Entry 8UIX (X-ray diffraction, 2.39 A resolution); this record covers chains A and B.

# Chain A (and B)
Protein: Fluorophosphonate-binding serine hydrolase E
Source organism: Staphylococcus aureus subsp. aureus USA300
Notes: EC 3.-.-.-; chain B of this document is another copy of the same molecule, construct and numbering; everything in this record applies to it too
Reference sequence: Q2FDS6 (Y2518_STAA3); residue numbers follow UniProt; this construct covers 1-276
Chain sequence (279 residues; numbered -2 to 276; the number before each row is that of its first residue; numbers below 1 keep their minus sign (Gly-2 is residue -2)):
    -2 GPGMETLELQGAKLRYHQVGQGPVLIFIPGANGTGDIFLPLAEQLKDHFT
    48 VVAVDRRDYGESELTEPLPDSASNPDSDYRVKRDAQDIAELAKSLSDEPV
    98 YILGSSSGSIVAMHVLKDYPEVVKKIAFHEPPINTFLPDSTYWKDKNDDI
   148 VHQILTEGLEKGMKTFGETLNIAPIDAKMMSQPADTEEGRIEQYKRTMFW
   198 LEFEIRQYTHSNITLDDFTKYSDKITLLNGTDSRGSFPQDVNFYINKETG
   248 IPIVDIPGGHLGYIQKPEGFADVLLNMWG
Differences from the reference sequence: expression tag (-2 to 0)
Covalent attachments: (3,5-dimethoxyphenyl)boronic acid (WS8) linked to Ser103, His257
Small-molecule neighbours:
  - (3,5-dimethoxyphenyl)boronic acid (WS8), molecule 1: Ala28, Pro129, Asn144
  - (3,5-dimethoxyphenyl)boronic acid (WS8), molecule 2: Leu167, Ile169, Trp197, Ile202, Thr206, Phe234, Pro235

# Chain A / chain B interface
Residue-residue contacts - 264 pairs, chain A then chain B:
  Leu22(A) with Trp275(B), hydrophobic
  Ala28(A) with Trp197(B)
  Asn29(A) with Arg193(B), hydrogen bond (backbone-side chain)
  Thr31(A) with Arg193(B), hydrogen bond
  Ile34(A) with Tyr260(B), hydrophobic; Ile261(B)
  Phe35(A) with Tyr260(B), hydrophobic
  Pro37(A) with Ile261(B), hydrophobic; Pro264(B)
  Leu38(A) with Tyr260(B); Pro264(B); Phe267(B), hydrophobic; Ala268(B)
  Gln41(A) with Pro264(B); Ala268(B)
  Leu42(A) with Ala268(B), hydrophobic; Leu272(B), hydrophobic
  His45(A) with Leu272(B)
  Arg53(A) with Glu201(B), salt bridge; Tyr205(B)
  Asp55(A) with Phe196(B)
  Tyr56(A) with Phe196(B); Glu201(B), hydrogen bond
  Gly57(A) with Arg193(B)
  Leu65(A) with Phe200(B), hydrophobic
  Ala69(A) with Phe200(B); Gln204(B), hydrogen bond (backbone-side chain)
  Ser70(A) with Phe200(B); Gln204(B)
  Asn71(A) with Gln204(B), hydrogen bond (backbone-side chain)
  Pro72(A) with Arg203(B); Gln204(B)
  Ser74(A) with Gln204(B)
  Arg77(A) with Phe196(B); Phe200(B), hydrogen bond (side chain-backbone); Glu201(B), salt bridge; Tyr205(B), hydrogen bond
  Val78(A) with Tyr205(B)
  Asp81(A) with Tyr205(B), hydrogen bond
  Tyr98(A) with Trp275(B), hydrophobic
  Ile99(A) with Trp275(B)
  Leu100(A) with Leu225(B), hydrophobic; Leu271(B), hydrophobic
  Ser102(A) with His257(B); Tyr260(B), hydrogen bond
  Ser103(A) with His257(B), hydrogen bond
  Ser104(A) with Trp197(B); Glu201(B), hydrogen bond; Tyr205(B)
  Ile107(A) with Tyr205(B); Ser208(B)
  Val108(A) with Tyr205(B), hydrophobic
  Met110(A) with Ile210(B); Phe215(B), hydrophobic
  His111(A) with Ser208(B); Asn209(B); Ile210(B)
  Leu113(A) with Tyr218(B), hydrophobic; Ile222(B), hydrophobic
  Lys114(A) with Asn209(B), hydrogen bond (side chain-backbone); Asp214(B), salt bridge
  Pro117(A) with Tyr218(B); Lys221(B)
  Val120(A) with Lys221(B)
  Lys121(A) with Lys221(B)
  Lys122(A) with Asp220(B); Lys221(B); Trp275(B)
  Ile123(A) with Lys221(B), hydrogen bond (backbone-backbone); Ile222(B); Thr223(B), hydrogen bond (backbone-backbone); Trp275(B)
  Ala124(A) with Thr223(B); Trp275(B), hydrophobic
  Phe125(A) with Ile222(B), hydrophobic; Thr223(B), hydrogen bond (backbone-backbone); Leu224(B), hydrophobic; Leu225(B), hydrogen bond (backbone-backbone); Asn239(B)
  His126(A) with Leu225(B); Ile253(B); Gly256(B), hydrogen bond (side chain-backbone); His257(B); Phe267(B)
  Glu127(A) with Leu225(B), hydrogen bond (backbone-backbone); Asn226(B); Gly227(B), hydrogen bond (side chain-backbone); Ser230(B), hydrogen bond; Pro235(B); Gln236(B), hydrogen bond; Asn239(B); His257(B), salt bridge
  Pro128(A) with Pro235(B); Val238(B); Asn239(B)
  Pro129(A) with Thr206(B); Phe234(B)
  Ile130(A) with Thr206(B); Ile210(B), hydrophobic; Val238(B)
  Asn131(A) with Thr206(B), hydrogen bond (backbone-backbone); His207(B), hydrogen bond
  Thr132(A) with Thr206(B), hydrogen bond (side chain-backbone); His207(B); Ser208(B), hydrogen bond (side chain-backbone)
  Phe133(A) with Ile210(B); Leu212(B), hydrophobic; Tyr241(B); Ile242(B), hydrophobic
  Leu134(A) with Tyr241(B), hydrophobic
  Pro135(A) with Tyr241(B)
  Ser137(A) with His207(B)
  Trp140(A) with Thr166(B); Leu167(B), hydrophobic; Phe234(B)
  Lys141(A) with His207(B)
  Lys143(A) with Thr166(B)
  Asn144(A) with Phe163(B); Ile202(B); Thr206(B), hydrogen bond
  Asp145(A) with Arg203(B)
  Ile147(A) with Phe163(B), hydrophobic
  Val148(A) with Leu198(B); Ile202(B), hydrophobic; Arg203(B)
  Ile151(A) with Leu156(B), hydrophobic; Gly159(B); Leu198(B), hydrophobic
  Leu152(A) with Met195(B), hydrophobic
  Glu154(A) with Lys158(B), salt bridge
  Gly155(A) with Ile151(B)
  Lys158(A) with Glu154(B), salt bridge
  Gly159(A) with Ile147(B); Ile151(B)
  Thr162(A) with Ile147(B)
  Phe163(A) with Asn144(B); Ile147(B), hydrophobic
  Thr166(A) with Trp140(B); Lys143(B)
  Lys192(A) with Glu199(B), salt bridge
  Arg193(A) with Asn29(B), hydrogen bond (side chain-backbone); Thr31(B), hydrogen bond; Tyr56(B); Gly57(B)
  Met195(A) with Leu152(B), hydrophobic
  Phe196(A) with Asp55(B); Tyr56(B); Leu65(B), hydrophobic; Arg77(B)
  Trp197(A) with Ala28(B); Ser104(B)
  Leu198(A) with Val148(B); Ile151(B), hydrophobic
  Glu199(A) with Ser70(B), hydrogen bond
  Phe200(A) with Ala69(B); Ser70(B); Arg77(B), hydrogen bond (backbone-side chain)
  Glu201(A) with Arg53(B), salt bridge; Tyr56(B), hydrogen bond; Arg77(B), salt bridge; Ser104(B), hydrogen bond
  Ile202(A) with Asn144(B); Val148(B), hydrophobic
  Arg203(A) with Ser70(B); Pro72(B); Asp145(B); Val148(B)
  Gln204(A) with Ala69(B), hydrogen bond (side chain-backbone); Asn71(B), hydrogen bond (side chain-backbone); Pro72(B), hydrogen bond (backbone-backbone); Ser74(B)
  Tyr205(A) with Arg53(B); Arg77(B), hydrogen bond; Val78(B), hydrophobic; Asp81(B), hydrogen bond; Ser104(B); Ile107(B); Val108(B), hydrophobic; Ile130(B)
  Thr206(A) with Ile107(B); Pro129(B); Ile130(B); Asn131(B), hydrogen bond (backbone-backbone); Thr132(B), hydrogen bond (backbone-side chain); Asn144(B)
  His207(A) with Asn131(B), hydrogen bond; Thr132(B), hydrogen bond (backbone-side chain); Ser137(B); Lys141(B)
  Ser208(A) with Ile107(B); His111(B), hydrogen bond; Ile130(B); Thr132(B), hydrogen bond (backbone-side chain)
  Asn209(A) with Lys114(B)
  Ile210(A) with Met110(B), hydrophobic; His111(B); Ile130(B), hydrophobic; Phe133(B)
  Leu212(A) with Phe133(B), hydrophobic
  Asp214(A) with Lys114(B), salt bridge
  Phe215(A) with Met110(B), hydrophobic; Phe133(B), hydrophobic
  Tyr218(A) with Leu113(B), hydrophobic; Pro117(B)
  Asp220(A) with Lys122(B)
  Lys221(A) with Val120(B); Lys121(B); Lys122(B); Ile123(B), hydrogen bond (backbone-backbone)
  Ile222(A) with Leu113(B), hydrophobic; Ile123(B); Phe125(B), hydrophobic
  Thr223(A) with Ile123(B), hydrogen bond (backbone-backbone); Ala124(B); Phe125(B), hydrogen bond (backbone-backbone)
  Leu224(A) with Phe125(B)
  Leu225(A) with Leu100(B), hydrophobic; Phe125(B), hydrogen bond (backbone-backbone); His126(B); Glu127(B), hydrogen bond (backbone-backbone)
  Asn226(A) with Glu127(B)
  Gly227(A) with Glu127(B), hydrogen bond (backbone-side chain)
  Ser230(A) with Glu127(B), hydrogen bond
  Phe234(A) with Pro129(B); Leu134(B), hydrophobic; Trp140(B)
  Pro235(A) with Glu127(B); Pro128(B)
  Gln236(A) with Glu127(B), hydrogen bond
  Val238(A) with Pro128(B); Ile130(B)
  Asn239(A) with Phe125(B); Glu127(B); Pro128(B)
  Tyr241(A) with Phe133(B); Leu134(B), hydrophobic; Pro135(B)
  Ile242(A) with Phe133(B), hydrophobic
  Ile253(A) with His126(B)
  Gly256(A) with His126(B), hydrogen bond (backbone-side chain)
  His257(A) with Ser102(B); Ser103(B), hydrogen bond; His126(B), hydrogen bond (backbone-side chain); Glu127(B), salt bridge
  Tyr260(A) with Ile34(B), hydrophobic; Phe35(B), hydrophobic; Leu38(B); Ser102(B), hydrogen bond
  Ile261(A) with Ile34(B); Pro37(B), hydrophobic
  Pro264(A) with Pro37(B); Leu38(B); Gln41(B)
  Phe267(A) with Leu38(B), hydrophobic; His126(B)
  Ala268(A) with Leu38(B); Gln41(B)
  Leu271(A) with Leu100(B), hydrophobic
  Leu272(A) with His45(B)
  Trp275(A) with Tyr98(B), hydrophobic; Ile99(B); Lys122(B); Ile123(B); Ala124(B), hydrophobic
Other interface residues (no listed pair), chain A (129 interface residues in all): Phe24, Gly27, Phe46, Gln150, Leu156, Met160, Leu167, Thr211, Gly259, Glu265
Other interface residues (no listed pair), chain B (131 interface residues in all): Leu22, Phe24, Gly27, Leu42, Phe46, Tyr139, Gln150, Gly155, Met160, Thr162, Tyr191, Thr211, Ser233, Gly259, Glu265

# Overview
The interface between chain A and chain B involves 129 residues on one side and 131 on the other, with 55
hydrogen bonds and 11 salt bridges. Polar contacts include Arg53(A)-Glu201(B), Arg77(A)-Glu201(B) and
Lys114(A)-Asp214(B). (3,5-dimethoxyphenyl)boronic acid is covalently linked to Ser103(A) and His257(A).
Chain A and chain B are both Fluorophosphonate-binding serine hydrolase E (Staphylococcus aureus subsp. aureus
USA300); the structure, FphE, Staphylococcus aureus fluorophosphonate-binding serine hydrolases E, boronic
acid-based compound Y43 bound, was determined by X-ray diffraction together with 8UWM, 8UGM, 8TFW and 8TAV
from the same study.
